Entry 5DHF (X-ray diffraction, 2.29 A resolution); this record covers chains A and B of the 4 polymer chains in the assembly.

# Chain A
Name: GTP-binding nuclear protein Ran
Organism: Homo sapiens
Reference sequence: P62826 (RAN_HUMAN); numbering as in UniProt (aligned over 1-216)
Sequence (237 residues; row label = number of the first residue in the row; numbers below 1 keep their minus sign (Met-20 is residue -20)):
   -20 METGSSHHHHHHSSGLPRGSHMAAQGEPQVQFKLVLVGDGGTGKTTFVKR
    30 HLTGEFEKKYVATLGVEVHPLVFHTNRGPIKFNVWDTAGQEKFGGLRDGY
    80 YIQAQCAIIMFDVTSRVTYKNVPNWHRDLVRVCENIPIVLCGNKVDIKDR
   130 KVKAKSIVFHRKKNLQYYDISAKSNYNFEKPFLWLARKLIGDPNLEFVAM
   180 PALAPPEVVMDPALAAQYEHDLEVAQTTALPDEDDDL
Not modelled in the structure: -20 to 8, 188-190
Construct notes: initiating methionine (-20); expression tag (-19 to 0)
Ion coordination: Mg2+: Thr24, Thr42 (together with GMP-PNP)
Residues lining bound ligands: GMP-PNP (GNP; phosphoaminophosphonic acid-guanylate ester): Asp18, Gly19, Gly20, Thr21, Gly22, Lys23, Thr24, Thr25, Phe35, Glu36, Lys37, Lys38, Tyr39, Val40, Ala41, Thr42, Thr66, Ala67, Gly68, Gln69, Asn122, Lys123, Asp125, Ile126, Ser150, Ala151, Lys152
Swiss-Prot annotation at these positions:
  - region: Lys37 to Val45 (Switch-I), Gly68 to Gln84 (Switch-II), Asp211 to Leu216 (Interaction with RANBP1)
  - binding site (GTP): Asp18 to Thr25, Glu36 to Thr42, Gly68, Asn122 to Asp125, Ser150 to Lys152
  - site: Gln69 (Essential for GTP hydrolysis)
  - modified residue: Ala2 (N-acetylalanine), Thr24 (Phosphothreonine), Lys37 (N6-acetyllysine), Lys60 (N6-acetyllysine), Lys71 (N6-acetyllysine), Lys99 (N6-acetyllysine), Lys134 (N6-acetyllysine), Lys159 (N6-acetyllysine)
  - cross-link (Glycyl lysine isopeptide (Lys-Gly)): Lys71 (interchain with G-Cter in SUMO2), Lys152 (interchain with G-Cter in SUMO2)
  - mutagenesis: Gly19 (G19V: Blocks DNA replication; when associated with L-69), Thr24 (T24L: Has low binding affinity for GTP and GDP. Almost completely abolishes interaction with BIRC5; T24N: Has low binding affinity for GTP and GDP. Decreases nuclear import of proteins and RNA ...), Thr25 (T25A: Minor effect on the interaction with the alpha phosphate group of bound GTP), Lys37 (K37Q: Mimics acetylation; enhances the nuclear export of RELA/p65; K37R: Decreased acetylation), Tyr39 (Y39A: Abolishes steric hindrance that traps the essential Q-69 in an unreactive position, and causes slow GTP hydrolysis in wild-type ...), Gln69 (Q69L: Strongly decreased GTPase activity. Probably locked in the GTP-bound form. Loss of interaction with NUTF2. Decreases nuclear location and leads to cytoplasmic location during interphase ...), Glu70 (E70A: Strongly decreases the relase of bound GDP), Arg76 (R76E: Probable loss of interaction with NUTF2. Loss of transport to the nucleus), Lys134 (K134Q: Loss of normal mitotic chromosome segregation and defective mitotic spindle orientation; K134R: Loss of normal mitotic chromosome segregation and formation of sister chromatid bridges), Asp211 to Leu216 (No effect on GTPase activity. Abolishes interaction with RANBP1)

# Chain B
Name: Ran-specific GTPase-activating protein 1
Organism: Saccharomyces cerevisiae
Notes: fragment: RanDB1
Reference sequence: P41920 (YRB1_YEAST); numbering as in UniProt (aligned over 62-201)
Sequence (143 residues; row label = number of the first residue in the row):
    59 GGSDIHFEPVVHLEKVDVKTMEEDEEVLYKVRAKLFRFDADAKEWKERGT
   109 GDCKFLKNKKTNKVRILMRRDKTLKICANHIIAPEYTLKPNVGSDRSWVY
   159 ACTADIAEGEAEAFTFAIRFGSKENADKFKEEFEKAQEINKKA
Not modelled in the structure: 59-64, 69-77, 201
Construct notes: expression tag (59-61)

# Chain A / chain B interface
Contacting residue pairs - 87 pairs, chain A then chain B:
  Arg29(A) - Glu105(B)  salt bridge
  Thr32(A) - Glu105(B)
  Thr32(A) - Arg106(B)
  Thr32(A) - Arg128(B)  hydrogen bond (backbone-side chain)
  Gly33(A) - Glu105(B)
  Gly33(A) - Arg106(B)
  Gly33(A) - Arg128(B)
  Glu34(A) - Lys104(B)  salt bridge
  Glu34(A) - Glu105(B)  hydrogen bond (backbone-backbone)
  Leu50(A) - Lys133(B)
  Val51(A) - Lys133(B)  hydrogen bond (backbone-side chain)
  Phe52(A) - Lys133(B)
  Phe157(A) - Asp129(B)
  Phe157(A) - Lys130(B)
  Phe157(A) - Thr131(B)
  Glu158(A) - Lys130(B)
  Ala178(A) - Arg127(B)
  Ala178(A) - Leu132(B)
  Met179(A) - Arg127(B)  hydrogen bond (backbone-side chain)
  Met179(A) - Lys133(B)
  Met179(A) - Ile134(B)  hydrogen bond (side chain-backbone)
  Pro180(A) - Thr78(B)
  Pro180(A) - Met79(B)  hydrophobic
  Pro180(A) - Ile134(B)
  Ala181(A) - Thr78(B)  hydrogen bond (backbone-backbone)
  Ala181(A) - Met79(B)
  Ala181(A) - Arg123(B)  hydrogen bond (backbone-side chain)
  Ala181(A) - Leu125(B)  hydrophobic
  Ala181(A) - Arg127(B)
  Ala181(A) - Ile134(B)  hydrophobic
  Ala181(A) - Asn137(B)
  Leu182(A) - Arg123(B)  hydrogen bond (backbone-side chain)
  Leu182(A) - Asn137(B)  hydrogen bond (backbone-side chain)
  Leu182(A) - Ile164(B)
  Ala183(A) - Ile164(B)
  Pro184(A) - Arg123(B)
  Pro184(A) - Asn137(B)
  Pro184(A) - His138(B)
  Pro184(A) - Ile139(B)
  Pro184(A) - Ile164(B)  hydrophobic
  Pro185(A) - Ile139(B)
  Pro185(A) - Ile164(B)
  Glu186(A) - Lys121(B)  salt bridge
  Val187(A) - Thr161(B)
  Val187(A) - Ala162(B)  hydrophobic
  Tyr197(A) - Thr161(B)
  Leu201(A) - Val157(B)  hydrophobic
  Val203(A) - Phe96(B)  hydrophobic
  Val203(A) - Lys101(B)
  Ala204(A) - Trp103(B)  hydrogen bond (backbone-side chain)
  Ala204(A) - Asn149(B)  hydrogen bond (backbone-side chain)
  Ala204(A) - Thr173(B)
  Gln205(A) - Lys147(B)
  Gln205(A) - Pro148(B)
  Gln205(A) - Asn149(B)  hydrogen bond (backbone-side chain)
  Gln205(A) - Val150(B)  hydrogen bond (backbone-backbone)
  Thr206(A) - Val150(B)
  Thr207(A) - Phe96(B)
  Thr207(A) - Lys101(B)
  Thr207(A) - Trp103(B)  hydrogen bond (backbone-side chain)
  Thr207(A) - Asn149(B)  hydrogen bond (backbone-side chain)
  Ala208(A) - Trp103(B)
  Ala208(A) - Asn149(B)
  Ala208(A) - Val150(B)
  Leu209(A) - Trp103(B)  hydrophobic
  Leu209(A) - Asn149(B)  hydrogen bond (backbone-side chain)
  Leu209(A) - Ser155(B)
  Leu209(A) - Ala175(B)  hydrophobic
  Leu209(A) - Arg177(B)
  Pro210(A) - Phe94(B)  hydrophobic
  Pro210(A) - Trp103(B)
  Pro210(A) - Arg177(B)  hydrogen bond (backbone-side chain)
  Asp211(A) - Glu105(B)
  Asp211(A) - Arg177(B)  hydrogen bond (backbone-side chain)
  Glu212(A) - Gly151(B)
  Glu212(A) - Ser152(B)  hydrogen bond
  Glu212(A) - Arg154(B)  salt bridge
  Glu212(A) - Arg177(B)  salt bridge
  Asp214(A) - Arg154(B)  hydrogen bond (backbone-side chain)
  Asp215(A) - Arg154(B)
  Asp215(A) - Gly179(B)
  Leu216(A) - Ala91(B)
  Leu216(A) - Lys92(B)
  Leu216(A) - Thr108(B)
  Leu216(A) - Arg177(B)  hydrogen bond (backbone-side chain)
  Leu216(A) - Phe178(B)
  Leu216(A) - Gly179(B)
Other interface residues (no listed pair), chain A (40 interface residues in all): His30, Leu31, Phe35, Phe176, Val177, Asp200
Other interface residues (no listed pair), chain B (50 interface residues in all): Glu80, Arg90, Tyr158, Ala159, Ala165, Ala169, Ala171

# In short
Chain A and chain B form an interface of 40 and 50 residues respectively, with 21 hydrogen bonds and 5 salt
bridges. Among the polar pairs are Arg29(A)-Glu105(B), Glu34(A)-Lys104(B) and Glu186(A)-Lys121(B). Bound to
chain A: GMP-PNP.
Chain A is GTP-binding nuclear protein Ran (Homo sapiens) and chain B is Ran-specific GTPase-activating
protein 1 (Saccharomyces cerevisiae); the structure, Crystal Structure of hRio2 NES Peptide in complex with
CRM1-Ran-RanBP1, was determined by X-ray diffraction, deposited together with 5DH9, 5DHA, 5DI9 and 5DIF.
